3JB2 - chains A and D of the 5 polymer chains in the assembly; structure by electron microscopy, 3.10 A resolution.

== Chain A ==
Name: Structural protein VP3
Organism: Bombyx mori cypovirus 1
UniProtKB: Q914N6 (Q914N6_CPVBM); residue numbers follow UniProt; this construct covers 1-1058
Amino-acid sequence (1058 residues; numbered 1 to 1058; the number before each row is that of its first residue):
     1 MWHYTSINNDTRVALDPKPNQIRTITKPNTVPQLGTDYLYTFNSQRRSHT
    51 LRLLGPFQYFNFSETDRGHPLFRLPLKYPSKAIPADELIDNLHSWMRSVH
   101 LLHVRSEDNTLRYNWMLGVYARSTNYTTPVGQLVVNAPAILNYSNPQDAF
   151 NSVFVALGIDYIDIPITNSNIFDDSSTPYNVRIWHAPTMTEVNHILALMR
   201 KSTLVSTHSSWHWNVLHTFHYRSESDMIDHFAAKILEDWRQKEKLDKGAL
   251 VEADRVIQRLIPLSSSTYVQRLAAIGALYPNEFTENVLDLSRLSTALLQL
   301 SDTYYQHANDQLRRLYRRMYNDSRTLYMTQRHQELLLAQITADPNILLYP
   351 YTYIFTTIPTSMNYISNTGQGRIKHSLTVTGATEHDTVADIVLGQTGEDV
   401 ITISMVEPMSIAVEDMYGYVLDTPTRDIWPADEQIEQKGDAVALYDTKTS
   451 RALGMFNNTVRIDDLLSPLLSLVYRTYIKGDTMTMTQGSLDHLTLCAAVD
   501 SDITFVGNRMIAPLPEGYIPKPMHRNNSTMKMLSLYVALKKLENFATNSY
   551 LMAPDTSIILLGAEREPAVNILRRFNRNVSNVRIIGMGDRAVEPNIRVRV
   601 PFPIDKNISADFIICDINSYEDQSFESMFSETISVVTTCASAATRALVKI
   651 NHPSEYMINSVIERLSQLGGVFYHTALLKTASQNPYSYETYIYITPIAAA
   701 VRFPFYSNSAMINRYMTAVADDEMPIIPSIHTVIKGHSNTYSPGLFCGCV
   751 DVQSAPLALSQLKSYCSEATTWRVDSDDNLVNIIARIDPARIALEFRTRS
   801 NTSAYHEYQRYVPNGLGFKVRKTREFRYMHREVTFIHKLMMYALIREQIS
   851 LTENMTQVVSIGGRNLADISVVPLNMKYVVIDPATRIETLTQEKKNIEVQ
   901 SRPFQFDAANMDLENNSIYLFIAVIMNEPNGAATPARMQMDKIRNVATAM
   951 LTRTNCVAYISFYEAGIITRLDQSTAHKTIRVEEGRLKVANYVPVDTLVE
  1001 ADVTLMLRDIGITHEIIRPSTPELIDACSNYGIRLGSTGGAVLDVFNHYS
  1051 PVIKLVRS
Not modelled in the structure: 1058
From the paper describing this entry:
  - binding site for the ligand GTP: His208, Tyr268
  - catalytic residues: His208 (proposed by the authors, not directly observed)

== Chain D ==
Name: Viral structural protein 5
Organism: Bombyx mori cypovirus 1
UniProtKB: C6K2M8 (C6K2M8_CPVBM); residue numbers follow UniProt; this construct covers 1-448
Amino-acid sequence (448 residues; row label = number of the first residue in the row):
     1 MLQQPTGGYTTLEQFAFTIRNDGTNATPTQFLQLLSYEATENELVKKTIP
    51 TPETHLPSARNVPGNVYIEDAITQALFGISAQNVNAHGYFSRLSALALPN
   101 TSARLGLDGVIYNSETINIPFYDPAAVANFAATYAKLGNASTPRYRADMI
   151 DIYAHVGLELAGTDAERAAGVMPVKRAKFDSWEGSLISLSRDVVNWKILA
   201 FLIDLCSLEGEALRAFKTRNRDVFRMMLFIMSTAVAANVVNRKVTKRVDR
   251 VLEYIGVNSMRTAGRTATITYDLSRHEFAAKFLQLTFTRWNAASAMIRSM
   301 PDMHTPRTSITPAGENALVRHNRYMTENFKGLSPIALAQKKHEMMLHTHE
   351 IHSMDIDGSIKNMVERETVNKMNEIDAMNTAPWTEEFAEVEPTTVYERHQ
   401 IGTDPEQTQLISQDAAVIVHQASSDVDENEYGNSVSELTIDTQSDSVL
Not modelled in the structure: 293-448

== Chain A / chain D interface ==
Contacting residue pairs (28):
  Thr190(A) with Pro143(D); Arg144(D), hydrogen bond (side chain-backbone); Arg146(D)
  Glu191(A) with Pro143(D)
  Asn193(A) with Asp148(D), hydrogen bond
  His194(A) with Arg146(D); Met149(D); Glu277(D), salt bridge
  Ala197(A) with Met149(D), hydrophobic; Ile150(D), hydrophobic
  Leu198(A) with Leu273(D), hydrophobic
  Arg200(A) with Ile150(D)
  Lys201(A) with Met260(D), hydrogen bond (side chain-backbone); Arg261(D); Thr262(D)
  Arg317(A) with Glu41(D)
  Arg318(A) with Glu41(D), hydrogen bond (side chain-backbone); Asn42(D); Glu43(D), salt bridge
  Asn321(A) with Glu41(D), hydrogen bond; Asn42(D), hydrogen bond
  Asp322(A) with Asn42(D)
  Pro350(A) with Lys47(D), hydrogen bond (backbone-side chain)
  Tyr351(A) with Asp148(D), hydrogen bond; Ile150(D); Asp151(D)
  Tyr353(A) with Glu43(D), hydrogen bond; Val45(D), hydrophobic
Interface residues without a listed pair, chain A (19 interface residues in all): Thr188, Arg314, Tyr327, Thr352
Interface residues without a listed pair, chain D (18 interface residues in all): Tyr145

== Summary ==
19 residues of chain A and 18 residues of chain D are in contact, with 9 hydrogen bonds and 2 salt bridges.
Polar pairs include His194(A)-Glu277(D), Arg318(A)-Glu43(D) and Thr190(A)-Arg144(D). From the paper: the
catalytic residue His208(A); a binding site for the ligand GTP at His208(A) and Tyr268(A).
Chain A is Structural protein VP3 and chain D is Viral structural protein 5, both from Bombyx mori cypovirus
1; the structure, Atomic model of cytoplasmic polyhedrosis virus with SAM and GTP, was determined by electron
microscopy together with 3JAY, 3JAZ, 3JB0, 3JB1 and 3JB3 from the same study.
